Entry 2P3Q (X-ray diffraction, 2.75 A resolution); this record covers chain A.

Chain A:
Molecule: type II methyltransferase
From: Dengue virus 2
Notes: EC 2.7.7.48
Reference sequence: Q9WLZ8 (Q9WLZ8_9FLAV); residues 4-296 here correspond to UniProt positions 2495-2787 (UniProt number = residue number + 2491)
Amino-acid sequence (305 residues; each row starts with the number of its first residue; numbers below 1 keep their minus sign (Met-8 is residue -8)):
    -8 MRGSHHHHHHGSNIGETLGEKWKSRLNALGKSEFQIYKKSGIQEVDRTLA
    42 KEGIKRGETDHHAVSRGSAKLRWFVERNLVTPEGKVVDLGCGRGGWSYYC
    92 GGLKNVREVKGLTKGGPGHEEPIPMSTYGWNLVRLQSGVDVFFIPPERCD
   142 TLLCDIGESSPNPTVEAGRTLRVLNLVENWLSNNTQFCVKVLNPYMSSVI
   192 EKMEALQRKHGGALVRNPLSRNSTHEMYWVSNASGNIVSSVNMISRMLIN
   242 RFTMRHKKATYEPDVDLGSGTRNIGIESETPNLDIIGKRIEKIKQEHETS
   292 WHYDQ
Not modelled in the structure: -8 to 6, 265-296
Construct notes: expression tag (-8 to 3)
Ligand contacts:
  - diguanosine-5'-triphosphate (GP3): Lys14, Leu17, Asn18, Ala19, Leu20, Phe25, Lys29, Ser150, Ser151, Pro152, Glu157, Ser214
  - S-adenosylhomocysteine (SAH): Ser56, Gly58, Ser59, Gly81, Cys82, Gly83, Arg84, Gly85, Gly86, Trp87, Leu103, Thr104, Lys105, His110, Glu111, Val130, Asp131, Val132, Phe133, Asp146, Ile147

Overview:
Bound to chain A: diguanosine-5'-triphosphate and S-adenosylhomocysteine.
Chain A is type II methyltransferase (Dengue virus 2); the structure, Crystal Structure of Dengue
Methyltransferase in Complex with GpppG and S-Adenosyl-L-homocysteine, was determined by X-ray diffraction
(same publication as 2P3L, 2P3O, 2P40 and 2P41).
